PDB entry 5TRE | electron microscopy, 15.60 A resolution (very low resolution: no residue pairs are listed; an interface is given only as per-side residue counts) | chains E and Q of the 48 polymer chains in the assembly

# Chain E (and Q)
Name: Frataxin homolog, mitochondrial
From: Saccharomyces cerevisiae
Notes: EC 1.16.3.1; chain Q of this document is another copy of the same molecule, construct and numbering; everything in this record applies to it too
Reference sequence: Q07540 (FRDA_YEAST); residue numbers follow UniProt; this construct covers 52-172
Chain sequence (121 residues; each row starts with the number of its first residue):
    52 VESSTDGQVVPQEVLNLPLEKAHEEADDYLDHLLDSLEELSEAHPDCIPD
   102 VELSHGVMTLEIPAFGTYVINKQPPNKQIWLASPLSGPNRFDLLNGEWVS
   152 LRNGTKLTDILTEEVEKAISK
Construct notes: conflict Ala73 (Tyr in Q07540)
Swiss-Prot annotation at these positions:
  - mutagenesis: Asp79 (D79A: Nearly abolishes ferroxidase activity, slows down oligomerization, impairs resistance to iron-catalyzed oxidative stress, no effect on Fe(2+) delivery and cell growth; when associated with A-82), Asp82 (D82A: Nearly abolishes ferroxidase activity, slows down oligomerization, impairs resistance to iron-catalyzed oxidative stress, no effect on Fe(2+) delivery and cell growth; when associated with A-79), Glu93 (E93A: Impairs oligomerization and iron mineralization; E93A: Impairs resistance to iron-catalyzed oxidative stress, no effect on Fe(2+) delivery and cell growth; when associated with A-97 and A-103), Asp97 (D97A: Impairs resistance to iron-catalyzed oxidative stress, no effect on Fe(2+) delivery and cell growth; when associated with A-93 and A-103), Glu103 (E103A: Impairs resistance to iron-catalyzed oxidative stress, no effect on Fe(2+) delivery and cell growth; when associated with A-93 and A-97), Asn122 to Gln124 (Impairs cell growth, lowers activity of mitochondrial iron-sulfur cluster-containing enzymes, no effect on iron binding and oligomerization), Gln129 (Q129A: Impairs cell growth and lowers aconitase activity), Ile130 (I130A: Impairs cell growth and lowers aconitase activity), Trp131 (W131A: Impairs cell growth, lowers aconitase activity and strongly decreases interaction with ISU1; W131F: Lowers aconitase activity and no effexct on interaction with ISU1), Arg141 (R141A: Impairs cell growth and lowers aconitase activity)

# Interface between chain E and chain Q
At this resolution (16 A) residue pairs are not listed: 14 residues of chain E and 20 of chain Q lie at the interface.

# In short
14 residues of chain E face 20 of chain Q across their interface. UniProt lists 12 mutagenesis sites on chain
E.
Both chains are Frataxin homolog, mitochondrial (Saccharomyces cerevisiae). Entry 5TRE (Zinc and the Iron
Donor Frataxin Regulate Oligomerization of the Scaffold Protein to Form New Fe-S ...) was determined by
electron microscopy.
